2ZY0 - chains A and B of the 4 polymer chains in the assembly; structure by X-ray diffraction, 2.90 A resolution.

== Chain A ==
Name: Retinoic acid receptor RXR-alpha
Source organism: Homo sapiens
Notes: fragment: Ligand Binding Domain
UniProt: P19793 (RXRA_HUMAN); residues 223-462 here = UniProt positions 223-462
Sequence (240 residues; row label = number of the first residue in the row):
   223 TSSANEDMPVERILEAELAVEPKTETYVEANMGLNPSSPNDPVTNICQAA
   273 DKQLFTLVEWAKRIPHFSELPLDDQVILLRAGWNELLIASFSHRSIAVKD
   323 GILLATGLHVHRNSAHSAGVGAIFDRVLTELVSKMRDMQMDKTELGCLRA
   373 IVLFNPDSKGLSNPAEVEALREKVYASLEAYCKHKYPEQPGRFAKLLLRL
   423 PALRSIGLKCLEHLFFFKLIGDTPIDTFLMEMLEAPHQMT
Unresolved in the structure: 223-226, 245-261, 459-462
Swiss-Prot annotation at these positions:
  - region: R348 to G368 (Required for nuclear export)
  - binding site (9-cis-retinoate): R316, A327
  - binding site (all-trans-retinoate): R316, A327
  - modified residue (Phosphoserine): S259, S260
  - mutagenesis: V280 (V280A: Abolished ubiquitination and degradation by UBR5), E352 to T462 (No impact on acetylation by EP300), M357 to M360 (Abolishes nuclear export), L418 to L430 (Abolishes nuclear localization), E434 (E434N/Q/K/A: As a heterodimer with NR1H4, impairs interaction with coactivator NCOA1. Impairs transcriptional activity)
Ligand contacts: 21P (4-[2-(1,1,3,3-tetramethyl-2,3-dihydro-1H-1,3-benzodisilol-5-yl)-1,3-dioxolan-2-yl]benzoic acid): V265, I268, A271, A272, Q275, W305, N306, L309, I310, F313, R316, I324, L326, A327, V342, I345, F346, V349, C432, H435, L436, F439

== Chain B ==
Name: GRIP1 from Nuclear receptor coactivator 2
UniProt: Q15596 (NCOA2_HUMAN); residues 471-483 here correspond to UniProt positions 686-698 (UniProt number = residue number + 215)
Sequence (13 residues; each row starts with the number of its first residue):
   471 KHKILHRLLQDSS
Unresolved in the structure: 471, 482-483

== Interface between chain A and chain B ==
Pairs across the interface (27):
  F277(A) - L478(B)  hydrophobic
  V280(A) - L478(B)
  V280(A) - L479(B)  hydrophobic
  K284(A) - L478(B)  hydrogen bond (side chain-backbone)
  K284(A) - L479(B)
  K284(A) - D481(B)  hydrogen bond (side chain-backbone)
  F289(A) - L479(B)  hydrophobic
  L294(A) - H476(B)
  L294(A) - L479(B)  hydrophobic
  L294(A) - Q480(B)
  Q297(A) - L479(B)
  V298(A) - H472(B)
  V298(A) - L475(B)  hydrophobic
  V298(A) - H476(B)
  V298(A) - L479(B)  hydrophobic
  L301(A) - L475(B)  hydrophobic
  L301(A) - L479(B)  hydrophobic
  R302(A) - H472(B)
  R302(A) - L475(B)
  T449(A) - I474(B)
  F450(A) - I474(B)
  F450(A) - L478(B)  hydrophobic
  E453(A) - H472(B)
  E453(A) - K473(B)  hydrogen bond (side chain-backbone)
  E453(A) - I474(B)  hydrogen bond (side chain-backbone)
  E453(A) - L475(B)  hydrogen bond (side chain-backbone)
  P458(A) - H472(B)  hydrogen bond (backbone-side chain)
Interface residues without a listed pair, chain A (14 interface residues in all): M454

== Overview ==
Chain A and chain B form an interface of 14 and 9 residues respectively; the contacts include 6 hydrogen
bonds. Among the polar pairs are K284(A)-L478(B), K284(A)-D481(B) and E453(A)-K473(B). Chain A binds compound
21P.
Chain A is Retinoic acid receptor RXR-alpha (Homo sapiens) and chain B is GRIP1 from Nuclear receptor
coactivator 2; the structure, Crystal structure of the human RXR alpha ligand binding domain bound to a
synthetic agonist compound ..., was determined by X-ray diffraction, deposited together with 2ZXZ.
